9ASH - chains I and R of the 13 polymer chains in the assembly; structure by electron microscopy, 2.58 A resolution.

[Chain I]
Name: CRISPR system Cms endoribonuclease Csm3
From: Lactococcus lactis subsp. lactis
UniProtKB: L0CEA3 (L0CEA3_LACLL); numbering as in UniProt (aligned over 1-214)
Sequence (214 residues; numbered 1 to 214; the number before each row is that of its first residue):
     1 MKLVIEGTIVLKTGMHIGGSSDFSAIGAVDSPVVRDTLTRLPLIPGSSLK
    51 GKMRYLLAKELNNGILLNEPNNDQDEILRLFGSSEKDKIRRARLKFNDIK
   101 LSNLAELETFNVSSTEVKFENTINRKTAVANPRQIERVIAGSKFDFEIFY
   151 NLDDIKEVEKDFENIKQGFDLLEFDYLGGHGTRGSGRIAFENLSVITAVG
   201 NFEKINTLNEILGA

[Chain R]
Molecule: Crispr RNA
Sequence (37 nucleotides; row label = number of the first residue in the row):
     1 ACGAGAACGCAGCACCAGCUGUCCAACCUGAAGAAGA

[Interface between chain I and chain R]
Pairs across the interface (48):
  Ile-17(I) / C28(R)  phosphate contact
  Gly-18(I) / C27(R)  hydrogen bond to the sugar
  Gly-18(I) / C28(R)  hydrogen bond to the phosphate
  Ser-47(I) / C27(R)  hydrogen bond to the phosphate
  Ser-48(I) / A26(R)  phosphate contact
  Ser-48(I) / C27(R)  hydrogen bond to the phosphate
  Lys-50(I) / C24(R)  salt bridge to the phosphate
  Lys-50(I) / A25(R)  salt bridge to the phosphate
  Gly-51(I) / A26(R)  sugar contact
  Lys-52(I) / A26(R)  hydrogen bond to the base
  Arg-54(I) / C24(R)  hydrogen bond to the phosphate
  Arg-54(I) / A25(R)  salt bridge to the phosphate
  Tyr-55(I) / A26(R)  base contact
  Pro-70(I) / C24(R)  sugar contact
  Pro-70(I) / A25(R)  sugar contact
  Asn-71(I) / C24(R)  hydrogen bond to the sugar
  Phe-81(I) / C24(R)  sugar contact
  Phe-81(I) / A25(R)  phosphate contact
  Gly-82(I) / C24(R)  sugar contact
  Ser-83(I) / C23(R)  hydrogen bond to the sugar
  Ser-83(I) / C24(R)  sugar contact
  Ser-84(I) / C23(R)  base contact
  Ser-84(I) / C24(R)  hydrogen bond to the sugar
  Ile-89(I) / C23(R)  sugar contact
  Ala-92(I) / C24(R)  phosphate contact
  Phe-119(I) / G33(R)  base contact
  Glu-120(I) / G33(R)  hydrogen bond to the base
  Asn-121(I) / A31(R)  hydrogen bond to the sugar
  Asn-121(I) / A32(R)  sugar contact
  Asn-121(I) / G33(R)  hydrogen bond to the sugar
  Thr-122(I) / A31(R)  hydrogen bond to the phosphate
  Thr-122(I) / A32(R)  hydrogen bond to the phosphate
  Ile-123(I) / A32(R)  hydrogen bond to the phosphate
  Ile-123(I) / A34(R)  sugar contact
  Arg-125(I) / A32(R)  salt bridge to the phosphate
  Ala-128(I) / A35(R)  sugar contact
  Ala-130(I) / A34(R)  base contact
  Pro-132(I) / G33(R)  base contact
  Arg-133(I) / A31(R)  hydrogen bond to the sugar
  Arg-133(I) / G33(R)  base contact
  Tyr-176(I) / U29(R)  phosphate contact
  Gly-178(I) / C28(R)  phosphate contact
  Gly-179(I) / C28(R)  hydrogen bond to the phosphate
  Gly-179(I) / U29(R)  phosphate contact
  His-180(I) / U29(R)  phosphate contact
  Thr-182(I) / G30(R)  hydrogen bond to the phosphate
  Arg-183(I) / G30(R)  salt bridge to the phosphate
  Arg-183(I) / A31(R)  hydrogen bond to the base
Also at the interface, not in a pair above, chain I (38 interface residues in all): His-16, Pro-45, Gln-134, Leu-177, Gly-181

[Summary]
The interface between chain I and chain R involves 38 residues on one side and 13 on the other; the contacts
include 19 hydrogen bonds and 5 salt bridges. Polar pairs include Lys-52(I)/A26(R), Glu-120(I)/G33(R) and
Arg-183(I)/A31(R).
Here chain I is CRISPR system Cms endoribonuclease Csm3 (Lactococcus lactis subsp. lactis) and chain R is
Crispr RNA. Entry 9ASH (Cryo-EM structure of the active Lactococcus lactis Csm bound to target in
post-cleavage stage) was determined by electron microscopy together with 9ASI from the same study.
